2O4X - chains A and B; structure by X-ray diffraction, 2.00 A resolution.

[Chain A]
Name: Staphylococcal nuclease domain-containing protein 1
Organism: Homo sapiens
Reference sequence: Q7KZF4 (SND1_HUMAN); residues 654-870 here correspond to UniProt positions 679-895 (UniProt number = residue number + 25)
Sequence (217 residues; numbered 654 to 870; the number before each row is that of its first residue):
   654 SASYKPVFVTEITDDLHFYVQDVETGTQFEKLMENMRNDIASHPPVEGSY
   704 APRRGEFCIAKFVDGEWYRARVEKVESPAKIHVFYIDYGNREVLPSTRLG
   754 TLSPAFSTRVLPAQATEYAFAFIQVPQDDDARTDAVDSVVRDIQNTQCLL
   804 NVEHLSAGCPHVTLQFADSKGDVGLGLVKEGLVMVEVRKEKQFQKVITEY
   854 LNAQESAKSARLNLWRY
Sequence notes: conflict F682 (Leu707 in Q7KZF4)
UniProt features mapped onto this chain:
  - modified residue: T754 (Phosphothreonine), S756 (Phosphoserine), S760 (Phosphoserine)

[Chain B]
Name: Staphylococcal nuclease domain-containing protein 1
Organism: Homo sapiens
Reference sequence: Q7KZF4 (SND1_HUMAN); residues 680-770 here correspond to UniProt positions 705-795 (UniProt number = residue number + 25)
Sequence (91 residues; numbered 680 to 770; the number before each row is that of its first residue):
   680 TQFEKLMENMRNDIASHPPVEGSYAPRRGEFCIAKFVDGEWYRARVEKVE
   730 SPAKIHVFYIDYGNREVLPSTRLGTLSPAFSTRVLPAQATE
Not modelled in the structure: 699-702
Sequence notes: conflict F682 (Leu707 in Q7KZF4)
UniProt features mapped onto this chain:
  - modified residue: T754 (Phosphothreonine), S756 (Phosphoserine), S760 (Phosphoserine)

[How chain A and chain B interact]
Contacting residue pairs (17):
  S654(A) with D717(B), hydrogen bond (side chain-backbone)
  V805(A) with F715(B), hydrophobic; V716(B), hydrophobic; D717(B)
  E806(A) with D717(B)
  H807(A) with D717(B); Y721(B)
  L808(A) with F715(B), hydrophobic; Y721(B), hydrogen bond (backbone-side chain); Y738(B), hydrophobic; Y741(B), hydrophobic; N743(B)
  S809(A) with Y741(B); N743(B)
  A810(A) with Y741(B)
  G811(A) with N743(B)
  Q845(A) with E719(B)
Also at the interface, not in a pair above, chain A (11 interface residues in all): S656, P813
Also at the interface, not in a pair above, chain B (9 interface residues in all): G718

[Overview]
11 residues of chain A face 9 of chain B across their interface; the contacts include 2 hydrogen bonds. Among
the polar pairs are S654(A)-D717(B) and L808(A)-Y721(B).
Here chain A is Staphylococcal nuclease domain-containing protein 1 and chain B is Staphylococcal nuclease
domain-containing protein 1, both from Homo sapiens. Entry 2O4X (Crystal structure of human P100 tudor domain)
was determined by X-ray diffraction.
